6FVY - chains c and d of the 47 polymer chains in the assembly; structure by electron microscopy, 6.10 A resolution (low resolution: residue-level contacts below are approximate; hydrogen-bond / salt-bridge calls are withheld).

# Chain c
Molecule: Proteasome subunit alpha type-3
Source organism: Saccharomyces cerevisiae (strain ATCC 204508 / S288c)
Notes: EC 3.4.25.1
Reference sequence: P23638 (PSA3_YEAST); residues 5-245 here = UniProt positions 5-245
Chain sequence (241 residues; each row starts with the number of its first residue):
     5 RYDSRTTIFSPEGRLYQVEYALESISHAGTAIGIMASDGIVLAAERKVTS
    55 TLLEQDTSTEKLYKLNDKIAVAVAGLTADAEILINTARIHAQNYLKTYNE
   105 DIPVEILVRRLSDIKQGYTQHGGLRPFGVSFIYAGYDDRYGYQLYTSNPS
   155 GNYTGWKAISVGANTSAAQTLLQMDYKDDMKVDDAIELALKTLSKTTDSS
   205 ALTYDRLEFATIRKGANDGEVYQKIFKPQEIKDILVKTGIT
UniProt features mapped onto this chain:
  - cross-link (Glycyl lysine isopeptide (Lys-Gly)): Lys100 (interchain with G-Cter in ubiquitin), Lys199 (interchain with G-Cter in ubiquitin), Lys231 (interchain with G-Cter in ubiquitin)

# Chain d
Molecule: Proteasome subunit alpha type-4
Source organism: Saccharomyces cerevisiae (strain ATCC 204508 / S288c)
Notes: EC 3.4.25.1
Reference sequence: P40303 (PSA4_YEAST); residue numbers follow UniProt; this construct covers 3-254
Chain sequence (252 residues; each row starts with the number of its first residue):
     3 GYDRALSIFSPDGHIFQVEYALEAVKRGTCAVGVKGKNCVVLGCERRSTL
    53 KLQDTRITPSKVSKIDSHVVLSFSGLNADSRILIEKARVEAQSHRLTLED
   103 PVTVEYLTRYVAGVQQRYTQSGGVRPFGVSTLIAGFDPRDDEPKLYQTEP
   153 SGIYSSWSAQTIGRNSKTVREFLEKNYDRKEPPATVEECVKLTVRSLLEV
   203 VQTGAKNIEITVVKPDSDIVALSSEEINQYVTQIEQEKQEQQEQDKKKKS
   253 NH
UniProt features mapped onto this chain:
  - modified residue: Thr60 (Phosphothreonine)

# How chain c and chain d interact
Contacting residue pairs (73):
  Arg5(c) - Arg6(d)
  Tyr6(c) - Asp5(d)
  Tyr6(c) - Tyr22(d)
  Arg9(c) - Ala7(d)
  Arg9(c) - Gly124(d)
  Thr10(c) - Arg127(d)
  Thr11(c) - Leu8(d)
  Thr11(c) - Gly124(d)
  Thr11(c) - Gly125(d)
  Thr11(c) - Val126(d)
  Thr11(c) - Arg127(d)
  Ile12(c) - Asp5(d)
  Ile12(c) - Gln19(d)
  Phe13(c) - Gln19(d)
  Phe13(c) - Tyr22(d)
  Phe13(c) - Arg127(d)
  Phe13(c) - Pro128(d)
  Ser14(c) - Tyr22(d)
  Pro15(c) - Tyr22(d)
  Pro15(c) - Glu25(d)
  Glu16(c) - Arg29(d)
  Gly17(c) - Tyr22(d)
  Gly17(c) - Ala26(d)
  Arg18(c) - Arg29(d)
  Arg18(c) - Leu78(d)
  Glu109(c) - Ile59(d)
  Arg113(c) - Glu87(d)
  Arg113(c) - Arg90(d)
  Arg114(c) - Glu87(d)
  Asp117(c) - Arg83(d)
  Asp117(c) - Ile84(d)
  Asp117(c) - Glu87(d)
  Gln120(c) - Ala80(d)
  Gln120(c) - Asp81(d)
  Gln120(c) - Ile84(d)
  Gln120(c) - Arg127(d)
  Thr123(c) - Arg127(d)
  Gln124(c) - Tyr120(d)
  Gln124(c) - Arg127(d)
  Gln124(c) - Pro128(d)
  Gln124(c) - Phe129(d)
  His125(c) - Val126(d)
  Gly126(c) - Gly125(d)
  Tyr144(c) - Arg58(d)
  Tyr144(c) - Ile59(d)
  Gln147(c) - Ile59(d)
  Leu148(c) - Ile59(d)
  Tyr149(c) - Ile59(d)
  Ser154(c) - Ala80(d)
  Gly155(c) - Ala80(d)
  Asn156(c) - Asn79(d)
  Asn156(c) - Ala80(d)
  Asn156(c) - Arg83(d)
  Tyr157(c) - Pro61(d)
  Tyr157(c) - Arg83(d)
  Thr158(c) - Pro61(d)
  Gly159(c) - Gln55(d)
  Gly159(c) - Asp56(d)
  Gly159(c) - Ile59(d)
  Gly159(c) - Thr60(d)
  Trp160(c) - Leu52(d)
  Trp160(c) - Leu54(d)
  Trp160(c) - Gln55(d)
  Trp160(c) - Asp56(d)
  Lys161(c) - Leu54(d)
  Lys161(c) - Asp56(d)
  Ala162(c) - Leu54(d)
  Gln173(c) - Leu52(d)
  Gln173(c) - Leu54(d)
  Gln177(c) - Leu52(d)
  Gln177(c) - Lys53(d)
  Gln177(c) - Leu54(d)
  Tyr180(c) - Leu54(d)
Other interface residues (no listed pair), chain c (40 interface residues in all): Ser8, Met39, Gly121

# In short
Chain c and chain d form an interface of 40 and 33 residues respectively.
Chain c is Proteasome subunit alpha type-3 and chain d is Proteasome subunit alpha type-4, both from
Saccharomyces cerevisiae (strain ATCC 204508 / S288c); the structure, 26S proteasome, s6 state, was determined
by electron microscopy, deposited together with 6FVW, 6FVT, 6FVU, 6FVV and 6FVX.
